8T24 - chain A; structure by X-ray diffraction, 2.29 A resolution.

== Chain A ==
Molecule: Sialidase
Organism: Porphyromonas gingivalis
UniProtKB: Q7MX62 (Q7MX62_PORGI); numbering as in UniProt (aligned over 31-526)
Sequence (509 residues; each row starts with the number of its first residue):
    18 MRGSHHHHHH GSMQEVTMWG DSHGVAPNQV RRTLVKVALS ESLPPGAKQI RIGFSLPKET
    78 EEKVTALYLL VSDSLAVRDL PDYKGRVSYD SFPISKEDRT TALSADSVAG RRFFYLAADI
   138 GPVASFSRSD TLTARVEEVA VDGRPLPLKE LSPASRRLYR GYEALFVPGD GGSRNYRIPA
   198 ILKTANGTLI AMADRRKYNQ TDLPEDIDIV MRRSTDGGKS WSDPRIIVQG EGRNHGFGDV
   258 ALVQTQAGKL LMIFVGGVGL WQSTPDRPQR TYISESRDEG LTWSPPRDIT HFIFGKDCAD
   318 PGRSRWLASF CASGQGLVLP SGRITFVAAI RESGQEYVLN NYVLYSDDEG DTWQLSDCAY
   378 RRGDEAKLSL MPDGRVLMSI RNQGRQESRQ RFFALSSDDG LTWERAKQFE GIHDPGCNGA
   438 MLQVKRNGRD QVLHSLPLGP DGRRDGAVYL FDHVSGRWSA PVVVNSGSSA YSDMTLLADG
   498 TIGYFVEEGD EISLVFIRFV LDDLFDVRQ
Not modelled in the structure: 18-30, 525-526
Differences from the reference sequence: initiating methionine (18); expression tag (19-30)
Residues lining bound ligands:
  - citrate anion (FLC): Arg-194, Ile-195, Arg-213, Asp-219, Asp-256, Arg-398, Arg-460, Tyr-488
  - D-fructose (FUD): His-40, Val-94, Arg-461, Gly-484, Ser-485, Gly-506, Asp-507
What the authors report for this chain:
  - binding site for D-fructose: His-40, Arg-461, Ser-485, Asp-507
  - mutagenesis - Y193A/R194A/I195A/P196A: abolished catalytic activity

== Overview ==
Ligands of chain A: citrate anion and D-fructose. The paper reports a binding site for D-fructose at His-40,
Arg-461 and Ser-485 among others; Y193A/R194A/I195A/P196A abolish catalytic activity.
Chain A is Sialidase (Porphyromonas gingivalis); the structure, Crystal Structure of Porphyromonas gingivalis
Sialidase (PG_0352)- Fructose bound in CBM, was determined by X-ray diffraction (same publication as 8FEB,
8T1Y, 8T1Z, 8T26 and 8T27).
